5FGF - chains Z and a of the 28 polymer chains in the assembly; structure by X-ray diffraction, 2.60 A resolution.

Chain Z:
Protein: Proteasome subunit beta type-6
From: Saccharomyces cerevisiae (strain ATCC 204508 / S288c)
Notes: EC 3.4.25.1
UniProt: P23724 (PSB6_YEAST); residues 1-222 here correspond to UniProt positions 20-241 (UniProt number = residue number + 19)
Amino-acid sequence (222 residues; row label = number of the first residue in the row):
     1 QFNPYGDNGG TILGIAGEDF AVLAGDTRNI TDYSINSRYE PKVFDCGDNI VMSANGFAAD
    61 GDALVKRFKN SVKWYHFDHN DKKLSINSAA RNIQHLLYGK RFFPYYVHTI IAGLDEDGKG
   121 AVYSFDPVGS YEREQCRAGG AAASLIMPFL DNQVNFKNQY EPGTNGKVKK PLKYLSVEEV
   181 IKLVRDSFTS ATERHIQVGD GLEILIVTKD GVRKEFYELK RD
Bound ions: Mg2+ site 1: Leu97, Pro127; Mg2+ site 2: Thr192, His195, Val198

Chain a:
Protein: Proteasome subunit beta type-7
From: Saccharomyces cerevisiae (strain ATCC 204508 / S288c)
Notes: EC 3.4.25.1
UniProt: P30657 (PSB7_YEAST); residues -12 to 233 here correspond to UniProt positions 21-266 (UniProt number = residue number + 33)
Amino-acid sequence (246 residues; numbered -12 to 233; the number before each row is that of its first residue; numbers below 1 keep their minus sign (Thr-12 is residue -12)):
   -12 TQIANAGASP MVNTQQPIVT GTSVISMKYD NGVIIAADNL GSYGSLLRFN GVERLIPVGD
    48 NTVVGISGDI SDMQHIERLL KDLVTENAYD NPLADAEEAL EPSYIFEYLA TVMYQRRSKM
   108 NPLWNAIIVA GVQSNGDQFL RYVNLLGVTY SSPTLATGFG AHMANPLLRK VVDRESDIPK
   168 TTVQVAEEAI VNAMRVLYYR DARSSRNFSL AIIDKNTGLT FKKNLQVENM KWDFAKDIKG
   228 YGTQKI
Disordered / not traced: -12 to 0

How chain Z and chain a interact:
Pairs across the interface (40; chain Z residue first):
  Gln1(Z) with Thr1(a), hydrogen bond
  Phe2(Z) with Thr1(a); Arg104(a); Met107(a); Pro109(a), hydrophobic; Trp111(a), hydrophobic; Leu132(a), hydrophobic
  Asn3(Z) with Leu133(a)
  Pro4(Z) with Arg104(a), hydrogen bond (backbone-side chain); Met107(a), hydrophobic; Leu133(a)
  Tyr5(Z) with Arg104(a)
  Asn8(Z) with Val135(a)
  Asn29(Z) with Tyr137(a)
  Ser34(Z) with His149(a), hydrogen bond
  Ile35(Z) with Arg156(a), hydrogen bond (backbone-side chain)
  Asn36(Z) with Tyr137(a), hydrogen bond; Ser139(a)
  Ser37(Z) with Ser138(a), hydrogen bond (side chain-backbone)
  Glu40(Z) with Arg128(a), salt bridge; Tyr137(a); Ser138(a), hydrogen bond (side chain-backbone)
  Phe57(Z) with Arg104(a); Leu133(a); Val135(a), hydrophobic
  Ala59(Z) with Tyr101(a); Leu133(a); Gly134(a); Val135(a)
  Asp60(Z) with Tyr101(a), hydrogen bond; Arg104(a), salt bridge
  Asp62(Z) with Thr136(a), hydrogen bond
  Ala63(Z) with Tyr101(a)
  Lys66(Z) with Glu94(a), salt bridge
  Phe103(Z) with Arg104(a); Ser105(a)
  Tyr105(Z) with Tyr101(a)
  Glu218(Z) with Arg161(a), salt bridge
  Arg221(Z) with Asp160(a), salt bridge; Arg161(a)
Interface residues without a listed pair, chain Z (25 interface residues in all): Gly6, Arg38, Tyr39
Interface residues without a listed pair, chain a (22 interface residues in all): Leu142

Summary:
25 residues of chain Z face 22 of chain a across their interface, with 9 hydrogen bonds and 5 salt bridges.
Among the polar pairs are Glu40(Z)-Arg128(a), Asp60(Z)-Arg104(a) and Lys66(Z)-Glu94(a). Leu97(Z) and Pro127(Z)
form the Mg2+ site 1.
Chain Z is Proteasome subunit beta type-6 and chain a is Proteasome subunit beta type-7, both from
Saccharomyces cerevisiae (strain ATCC 204508 / S288c); the structure, Yeast 20S proteasome
beta5-H(-2)A-T1A-K81R triple mutant in complex with Carfilzomib, was determined by X-ray diffraction together
with 5CZ4, 5CZ5, 5CZ6, 5CZ7, 5CZ8, 5CZ9 and 16 further entries from the same study.
